Entry 6YBA (electron microscopy, 4.00 A resolution); this record covers chains D and E of the 26 polymer chains in the assembly.

== Chain D (and E) ==
Molecule: Hexon protein
Source organism: Human adenovirus F serotype 41
Notes: chain E of this document is another copy of the same molecule, construct and numbering; everything in this record applies to it too
Reference sequence: B2ZX09 (B2ZX09_ADE41); residue numbers follow UniProt; this construct covers 1-925
Sequence (925 residues; row label = number of the first residue in the row):
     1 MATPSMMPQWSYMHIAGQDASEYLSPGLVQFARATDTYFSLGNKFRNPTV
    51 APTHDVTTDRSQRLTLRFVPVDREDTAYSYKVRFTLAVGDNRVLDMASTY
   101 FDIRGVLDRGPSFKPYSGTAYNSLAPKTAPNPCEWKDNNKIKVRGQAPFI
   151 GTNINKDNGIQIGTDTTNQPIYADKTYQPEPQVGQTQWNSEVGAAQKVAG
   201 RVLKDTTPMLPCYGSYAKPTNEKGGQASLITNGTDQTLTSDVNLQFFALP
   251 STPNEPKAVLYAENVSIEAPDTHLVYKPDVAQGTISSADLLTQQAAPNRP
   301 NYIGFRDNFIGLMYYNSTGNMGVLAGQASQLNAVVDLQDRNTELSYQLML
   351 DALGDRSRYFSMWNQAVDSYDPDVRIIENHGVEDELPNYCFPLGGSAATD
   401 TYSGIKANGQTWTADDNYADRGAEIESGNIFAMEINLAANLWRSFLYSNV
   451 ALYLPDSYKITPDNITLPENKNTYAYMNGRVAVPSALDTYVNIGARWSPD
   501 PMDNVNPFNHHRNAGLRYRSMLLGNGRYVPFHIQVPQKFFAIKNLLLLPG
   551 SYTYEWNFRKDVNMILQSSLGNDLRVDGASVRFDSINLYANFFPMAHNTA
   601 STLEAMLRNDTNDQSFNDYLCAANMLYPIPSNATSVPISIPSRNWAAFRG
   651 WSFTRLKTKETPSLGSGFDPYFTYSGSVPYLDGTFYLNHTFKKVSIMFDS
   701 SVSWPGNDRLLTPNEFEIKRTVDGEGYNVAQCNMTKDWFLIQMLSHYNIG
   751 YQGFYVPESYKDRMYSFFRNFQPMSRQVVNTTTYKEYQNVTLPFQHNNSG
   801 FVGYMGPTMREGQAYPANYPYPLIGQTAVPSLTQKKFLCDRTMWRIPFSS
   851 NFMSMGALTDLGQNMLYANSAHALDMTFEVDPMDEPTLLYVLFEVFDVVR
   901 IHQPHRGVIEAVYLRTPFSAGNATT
Unresolved in the structure: 1-5, 231-238, 922-925 (chain E: 1, 235-237, 922-925)

== Interface between chain D and chain E ==
Contacting residue pairs (367):
  Thr-37(D) with Asn-748(E), hydrogen bond (backbone-side chain)
  Tyr-38(D) with Asn-748(E); Met-853(E)
  Ser-40(D) with Gln-752(E), hydrogen bond
  Val-56(D) with Tyr-38(E), hydrophobic
  Pro-126(D) with Pro-392(E)
  Thr-128(D) with Trp-188(E); Leu-393(E)
  Ala-129(D) with Leu-393(E), hydrogen bond (backbone-backbone); Gly-394(E); Gly-395(E)
  Glu-134(D) with Tyr-418(E)
  Asn-139(D) with Asn-417(E); Tyr-418(E)
  Lys-140(D) with Asn-417(E); Tyr-418(E); Ala-419(E)
  Ile-141(D) with Tyr-418(E), hydrogen bond (backbone-backbone)
  Lys-142(D) with Asp-420(E); Gly-422(E)
  Val-143(D) with Ala-423(E); Glu-424(E), hydrogen bond (backbone-backbone)
  Arg-144(D) with Trp-188(E); Gly-394(E), hydrogen bond (side chain-backbone); Ser-396(E), hydrogen bond; Glu-424(E)
  Gly-145(D) with Glu-424(E), hydrogen bond (backbone-backbone); Ile-425(E); Glu-426(E)
  Gln-146(D) with Ile-425(E); Glu-426(E); Gly-428(E), hydrogen bond (side chain-backbone); Asn-429(E); Ile-430(E)
  Ala-147(D) with Ile-425(E), hydrophobic; Glu-426(E), hydrogen bond (backbone-backbone); Gly-428(E), hydrogen bond (backbone-backbone)
  Pro-148(D) with Gly-428(E); Asn-429(E)
  Lys-156(D) with Gly-409(E); Gln-410(E), hydrogen bond (side chain-backbone); Thr-411(E); Trp-412(E)
  Gln-185(D) with Asn-429(E)
  Gln-245(D) with Tyr-418(E), hydrogen bond
  Phe-246(D) with Gly-404(E); Ile-405(E), hydrophobic; Trp-412(E), hydrophobic
  Phe-247(D) with Tyr-402(E), hydrophobic; Gly-404(E); Ala-423(E), hydrophobic
  Ala-248(D) with Tyr-402(E)
  Leu-249(D) with Thr-401(E); Tyr-402(E), hydrophobic
  Pro-250(D) with Thr-401(E); Tyr-402(E); Ser-403(E)
  Asn-254(D) with Trp-412(E), hydrogen bond (side chain-backbone); Thr-413(E)
  Ala-258(D) with Ile-425(E), hydrophobic
  Tyr-276(D) with Thr-186(E), hydrogen bond; Gln-187(E), hydrogen bond
  Pro-278(D) with Gln-187(E)
  Leu-291(D) with Trp-188(E), hydrophobic
  Thr-292(D) with Gln-187(E), hydrogen bond; Trp-188(E)
  Glu-378(D) with Arg-517(E), salt bridge; Tyr-518(E)
  His-380(D) with Tyr-116(E); Ser-117(E), hydrogen bond (backbone-backbone); Tyr-302(E); Arg-517(E); Met-521(E)
  Gly-381(D) with Tyr-116(E); Ser-117(E)
  Val-382(D) with Ser-117(E), hydrogen bond (backbone-side chain); Gly-118(E), hydrogen bond (backbone-backbone)
  Glu-383(D) with Ser-117(E); Ser-444(E); Phe-445(E); Ser-448(E), hydrogen bond (backbone-side chain)
  Asp-384(D) with Lys-127(E); Ser-448(E), hydrogen bond (backbone-side chain)
  Glu-385(D) with Pro-297(E); Pro-300(E); Tyr-447(E); Ser-448(E), hydrogen bond; Leu-452(E)
  Leu-386(D) with Lys-127(E), hydrogen bond (backbone-side chain); Arg-443(E); Ser-444(E); Tyr-447(E), hydrophobic; Pro-807(E), hydrophobic
  Pro-387(D) with Gln-294(E); Arg-443(E), hydrogen bond (backbone-side chain); Pro-807(E); Thr-808(E)
  Asn-388(D) with Asn-440(E), hydrogen bond; Arg-443(E); Ser-444(E)
  Tyr-389(D) with Phe-801(E), hydrogen bond (side chain-backbone); Val-802(E); Thr-808(E); Met-809(E), hydrogen bond (side chain-backbone); Arg-810(E), hydrogen bond (side chain-backbone)
  Cys-390(D) with Cys-390(E), hydrophobic; Met-433(E), hydrophobic; Glu-434(E), hydrogen bond (side chain-backbone); Ile-435(E), hydrophobic
  Phe-391(D) with Met-433(E); Glu-434(E), hydrogen bond (backbone-backbone); Phe-801(E)
  Pro-392(D) with Met-433(E)
  Leu-393(D) with Ala-432(E); Met-433(E)
  Asn-429(D) with Arg-810(E), hydrogen bond; Glu-811(E); Gly-812(E)
  Ile-430(D) with Gly-800(E); Phe-801(E), hydrophobic; Arg-810(E), hydrogen bond (backbone-side chain)
  Phe-431(D) with Met-433(E), hydrophobic
  Ala-432(D) with Arg-810(E)
  Met-433(D) with Cys-390(E), hydrophobic; Met-433(E), hydrophobic
  Glu-434(D) with Pro-126(E)
  Asn-436(D) with Ser-123(E), hydrogen bond (side chain-backbone); Leu-124(E); Lys-127(E)
  Leu-437(D) with Leu-437(E); Leu-441(E), hydrophobic
  Ala-439(D) with Ser-123(E); Leu-124(E)
  Leu-441(D) with Leu-441(E), hydrophobic
  Thr-489(D) with Ser-123(E)
  Tyr-490(D) with Ala-120(E)
  Asn-492(D) with Asn-525(E)
  Ile-493(D) with Tyr-116(E), hydrophobic; Ala-120(E), hydrophobic; Asn-525(E), hydrogen bond (backbone-side chain)
  Gly-494(D) with Pro-115(E); Met-521(E); Asn-525(E)
  Ala-495(D) with Asn-525(E)
  Arg-496(D) with Tyr-518(E), hydrogen bond; Met-521(E)
  Asn-544(D) with Asn-43(E); Lys-44(E)
  Leu-546(D) with Phe-39(E), hydrophobic; Lys-44(E)
  Phe-593(D) with Tyr-38(E), hydrophobic
  Thr-599(D) with Phe-31(E)
  Leu-603(D) with Phe-31(E), hydrophobic
  Met-606(D) with Gly-27(E); Leu-28(E)
  Leu-607(D) with Leu-28(E), hydrophobic
  Thr-611(D) with Tyr-23(E), hydrogen bond (side chain-backbone)
  Asn-612(D) with Leu-24(E); Ser-25(E); Leu-28(E)
  Asp-613(D) with Phe-45(E)
  Gln-614(D) with Lys-44(E)
  Ser-615(D) with Met-13(E); Lys-44(E), hydrogen bond (backbone-backbone); Phe-45(E); Arg-46(E)
  Phe-616(D) with Lys-44(E); Arg-46(E)
  Asn-617(D) with Arg-46(E)
  Ala-646(D) with Met-6(E), hydrophobic; Trp-10(E)
  Ala-647(D) with Trp-10(E), hydrophobic
  Asn-707(D) with Ser-61(E)
  Asp-708(D) with Gln-62(E); Arg-63(E), salt bridge
  Arg-709(D) with Thr-58(E), hydrogen bond (side chain-backbone); Asp-59(E); Ser-61(E); Gln-62(E); Arg-63(E); Leu-64(E), hydrogen bond (backbone-backbone)
  Leu-710(D) with Leu-64(E), hydrophobic
  Leu-711(D) with Arg-63(E); Thr-65(E)
  Asp-723(D) with Arg-104(E); His-532(E), salt bridge
  Gly-724(D) with Arg-104(E)
  Glu-725(D) with Arg-67(E), salt bridge; Arg-104(E), hydrogen bond (backbone-side chain)
  Gly-726(D) with His-532(E); Tyr-589(E), hydrogen bond (backbone-side chain)
  Tyr-727(D) with Arg-67(E); His-532(E); Tyr-589(E)
  Asn-728(D) with His-532(E), hydrogen bond (backbone-side chain); Gln-534(E), hydrogen bond (backbone-side chain)
  Val-729(D) with Met-362(E), hydrophobic; Gln-534(E)
  Ala-730(D) with Ser-361(E); Met-362(E), hydrophobic; Gln-534(E)
  Gln-731(D) with Ser-361(E); Leu-522(E); His-532(E); Ile-533(E); Gln-534(E), hydrogen bond
  Lys-736(D) with Thr-65(E), hydrogen bond; Tyr-100(E); Tyr-589(E); Ala-590(E), hydrogen bond (side chain-backbone); Asn-591(E), hydrogen bond
  Asp-737(D) with Thr-65(E)
  Phe-739(D) with Met-362(E), hydrophobic
  Leu-740(D) with Leu-64(E), hydrophobic; Asn-591(E)
  Gly-750(D) with Ser-98(E)
  Tyr-751(D) with Leu-64(E); Asp-95(E); Ser-98(E); Phe-592(E); Phe-593(E), hydrophobic
  Gln-752(D) with Asp-95(E); Ala-97(E)
  Gly-753(D) with Ala-97(E); Ser-98(E)
  Phe-754(D) with Trp-363(E), hydrogen bond (backbone-side chain)
  Tyr-755(D) with Leu-353(E), hydrophobic
  Val-756(D) with Arg-358(E); Phe-360(E), hydrophobic; Gln-365(E)
  Ser-759(D) with Arg-358(E), hydrogen bond
  Asp-762(D) with Arg-358(E), salt bridge
  Phe-768(D) with Tyr-359(E); Phe-360(E), hydrophobic
  Pro-773(D) with Ser-361(E)
  Ser-775(D) with Leu-522(E); Leu-523(E), hydrogen bond (side chain-backbone); Gly-524(E)
  Arg-776(D) with Gly-524(E)
  Gln-777(D) with Leu-523(E); Asn-525(E), hydrogen bond (backbone-side chain); Gly-526(E); Tyr-528(E), hydrogen bond (side chain-backbone)
  Glu-786(D) with Lys-218(E); Pro-219(E)
  Gln-788(D) with Thr-220(E), hydrogen bond (side chain-backbone); Asn-221(E); Glu-222(E)
  Asn-789(D) with Glu-222(E); Lys-223(E)
  Pro-793(D) with Gln-182(E), hydrogen bond (backbone-side chain)
  Phe-794(D) with Gln-182(E), hydrogen bond (backbone-side chain); Lys-223(E)
  His-796(D) with Pro-181(E); Gln-182(E); Gln-226(E)
  Asn-797(D) with Ala-120(E), hydrogen bond (side chain-backbone); Tyr-121(E); Asn-122(E)
  Asn-798(D) with Asn-122(E); Leu-124(E)
  Ser-799(D) with Asn-122(E); Gln-182(E)
  Phe-801(D) with Ala-125(E), hydrophobic; Pro-126(E)
  Tyr-804(D) with Gln-182(E); Val-183(E), hydrophobic
  Met-809(D) with Thr-186(E); Gln-187(E); Trp-188(E), hydrophobic
  Glu-811(D) with Gln-182(E); Gln-185(E)
  Gly-812(D) with Gln-146(E), hydrogen bond (backbone-side chain); Pro-148(E); Pro-181(E); Gln-182(E); Val-183(E); Gly-184(E)
  Gln-813(D) with Gln-146(E); Pro-148(E); Pro-181(E), hydrogen bond (backbone-backbone); Gly-200(E); Arg-201(E), hydrogen bond (side chain-backbone)
  Ala-814(D) with Pro-132(E); Gln-146(E), hydrogen bond (backbone-side chain); Cys-212(E), hydrophobic
  Tyr-815(D) with Asn-122(E); Pro-181(E), hydrophobic; Arg-201(E); Leu-203(E), hydrophobic; Gln-226(E); Glu-263(E), hydrogen bond
  Pro-816(D) with Asn-131(E); Ser-215(E); Tyr-216(E); Gln-226(E), hydrogen bond (backbone-side chain); Ile-267(E), hydrophobic
  Ala-817(D) with Tyr-121(E), hydrophobic; Ser-215(E), hydrogen bond (backbone-backbone); Tyr-216(E); Ala-217(E), hydrogen bond (backbone-backbone); Gln-226(E), hydrogen bond (backbone-side chain)
  Asn-818(D) with Tyr-216(E); Ala-217(E); Pro-219(E); Gly-225(E); Gln-226(E)
  Tyr-819(D) with Tyr-121(E); Tyr-216(E)
  Pro-820(D) with Tyr-121(E), hydrogen bond (backbone-side chain); Tyr-216(E)
  Tyr-821(D) with Tyr-121(E); Tyr-216(E); Pro-219(E), hydrophobic
  Pro-822(D) with Tyr-121(E); Tyr-216(E); Glu-268(E)
  Leu-823(D) with Asn-525(E); Gly-526(E); Arg-527(E)
  Ile-824(D) with Phe-113(E), hydrophobic; Lys-114(E); Pro-115(E); Pro-270(E); Asn-525(E)
  Gly-825(D) with Pro-111(E)
  Thr-827(D) with Glu-268(E), hydrogen bond
  Ala-828(D) with Arg-527(E)
  Pro-830(D) with Tyr-528(E), hydrophobic
  Ser-831(D) with Tyr-528(E), hydrogen bond (side chain-backbone)
  Thr-833(D) with Pro-530(E)
  Ser-850(D) with Thr-57(E)
  Asn-851(D) with Thr-57(E), hydrogen bond; Phe-593(E)
  Met-853(D) with Phe-593(E), hydrophobic
  Met-855(D) with Ala-51(E), hydrophobic
  Gly-856(D) with Thr-49(E); Ala-51(E)
  Ala-857(D) with Thr-49(E), hydrogen bond (backbone-side chain)
  Leu-858(D) with Ile-15(E); Ala-16(E), hydrophobic; Thr-49(E), hydrogen bond (backbone-backbone); Val-50(E), hydrophobic; Ala-51(E)
  Thr-859(D) with Ala-51(E)
  Asp-860(D) with Ala-51(E); Pro-52(E); Thr-53(E); Thr-57(E), hydrogen bond
  Gln-863(D) with Trp-10(E); Val-50(E), hydrogen bond (side chain-backbone); Ala-51(E)
  Ala-868(D) with Pro-4(E)
  Phe-896(D) with Ile-15(E), hydrophobic
  Asp-897(D) with Arg-46(E)
  Val-898(D) with Met-13(E); Ile-15(E), hydrophobic; Arg-46(E)
  Arg-900(D) with Tyr-12(E), hydrogen bond (side chain-backbone); Met-13(E); His-14(E), hydrogen bond
  Val-912(D) with Met-13(E), hydrophobic
  Leu-914(D) with Met-13(E), hydrophobic; Ile-15(E), hydrophobic
  Thr-916(D) with Met-6(E); Trp-10(E); Ile-15(E)
Also at the interface, not in a pair above, chain D (182 interface residues in all): Pro-52, Leu-124, Asn-155, Gly-184, Pro-256, Ala-288, Asp-289, Asn-379, Ala-397, Ile-435, Asn-440, Arg-443, Met-595, Asn-644, Pro-757, Val-790, Gln-795, Gly-800, Arg-810, Gln-826
Also at the interface, not in a pair above, chain E (189 interface residues in all): Thr-3, Leu-41, Asn-47, Val-56, Asp-102, Thr-119, Thr-128, Asn-189, Tyr-213, Gly-224, Val-265, Asp-271, Arg-299, Tyr-389, Phe-391, Ser-427, Phe-431, Val-529, Pro-594, Met-855

== Overview ==
182 residues of chain D face 189 of chain E across their interface, with 76 hydrogen bonds and 5 salt bridges.
Polar contacts include Glu-378(D)/Arg-517(E), Asp-708(D)/Arg-63(E) and Asp-723(D)/His-532(E).
Chain D and chain E are both Hexon protein (Human adenovirus F serotype 41); the structure, HAdV-F41 Capsid,
was determined by electron microscopy.
